PDB entry 5BNX | X-ray diffraction, 2.31 A resolution | chains A and B of the 4 polymer chains in the assembly

== Chain A ==
Molecule: Histone H3.3
Source organism: Homo sapiens
UniProtKB: P84243 (H33_HUMAN); residues 57-135 here correspond to UniProt positions 58-136 (UniProt number = residue number + 1)
Amino-acid sequence (79 residues; row label = number of the first residue in the row):
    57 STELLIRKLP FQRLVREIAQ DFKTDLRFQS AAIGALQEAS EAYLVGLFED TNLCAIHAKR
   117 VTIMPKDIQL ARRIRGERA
Disordered / not traced: 57, 135
UniProt features mapped onto this chain:
  - modified residue: Ser-57 (Phosphoserine), Lys-64 (N6-(2-hydroxyisobutyryl)lysine), Lys-79 (N6,N6,N6-trimethyllysine), Thr-80 (Phosphothreonine), Ser-86 (Phosphoserine), Thr-107 (Phosphothreonine), Lys-115 (N6-acetyllysine), Lys-122 (N6-(2-hydroxyisobutyryl)lysine)
Reported in the primary citation:
  - mutagenesis - R63A/K64A: decreased binding to DNA replication licensing factor MCM2
  - mutagenesis - R63A/K64A: decreased binding to ASF1
  - mutagenesis - R63A/K64A: increased binding to CAF-1
  - mutagenesis - R63A/K64A: decreased stability

== Chain B ==
Molecule: Histone H4
Source organism: Homo sapiens
UniProtKB: P62805 (H4_HUMAN); residues 1-102 here correspond to UniProt positions 2-103 (UniProt number = residue number + 1)
Amino-acid sequence (102 residues; numbered 1 to 102; the number before each row is that of its first residue):
     1 SGRGKGGKGL GKGGAKRHRK VLRDNIQGIT KPAIRRLARR GGVKRISGLI YEETRGVLKV
    61 FLENVIRDAV TYTEHAKRKT VTAMDVVYAL KRQGRTLYGF GG
Disordered / not traced: 1-16
UniProt features mapped onto this chain:
  - DNA-binding region: Lys-16 to Lys-20
  - modified residue: Ser-1 (N-acetylserine), Arg-3 (Asymmetric dimethylarginine), Lys-5 (N6-(2-hydroxyisobutyryl)lysine), Lys-8 (N6-(2-hydroxyisobutyryl)lysine), Lys-12 (N6-(2-hydroxyisobutyryl)lysine), Lys-16 (N6-(2-hydroxyisobutyryl)lysine), Lys-20 (N6,N6,N6-trimethyllysine), Lys-31 (N6-(2-hydroxyisobutyryl)lysine), Lys-44 (N6-(2-hydroxyisobutyryl)lysine), Ser-47 (Phosphoserine), Tyr-51 (Phosphotyrosine), Lys-59 (N6-(2-hydroxyisobutyryl)lysine), Lys-77 (N6-(2-hydroxyisobutyryl)lysine), Lys-79 (N6-(2-hydroxyisobutyryl)lysine), Thr-80 (Phosphothreonine), Tyr-88 (Phosphotyrosine), Lys-91 (N6-(2-hydroxyisobutyryl)lysine)
  - cross-link (Glycyl lysine isopeptide (Lys-Gly)): Lys-12 (interchain with G-Cter in SUMO2), Lys-20 (interchain with G-Cter in SUMO2), Lys-31 (interchain with G-Cter in SUMO2), Lys-59 (interchain with G-Cter in SUMO2), Lys-79 (interchain with G-Cter in SUMO2), Lys-91 (interchain with G-Cter in SUMO2)
Reported in the primary citation:
  - mutagenesis - R35A/R36A: decreased binding to DNA replication licensing factor MCM2

== Interface between chain A and chain B ==
Contacting residue pairs - 86 pairs, chain A then chain B:
  Glu-59(A) with Arg-40(B), hydrogen bond (backbone-side chain)
  Leu-60(A) with Arg-36(B)
  Leu-61(A) with Ala-33(B); Arg-36(B), hydrogen bond (backbone-side chain); Leu-37(B), hydrophobic; Arg-40(B)
  Ile-62(A) with Ile-29(B), hydrophobic
  Arg-63(A) with Arg-36(B)
  Leu-65(A) with Ile-26(B), hydrophobic
  Pro-66(A) with Ile-26(B), hydrophobic
  Phe-67(A) with Leu-62(B), hydrophobic
  Arg-69(A) with Asp-24(B), salt bridge; Ile-26(B)
  Leu-70(A) with Ile-29(B), hydrophobic; Leu-58(B), hydrophobic; Leu-62(B), hydrophobic
  Val-71(A) with Ile-66(B)
  Ile-74(A) with Leu-62(B), hydrophobic; Glu-63(B); Ile-66(B), hydrophobic
  Ala-75(A) with Ile-66(B), hydrophobic
  Phe-78(A) with Glu-63(B); Ile-66(B), hydrophobic; Arg-67(B)
  Lys-79(A) with Val-70(B)
  Asp-81(A) with Lys-79(B)
  Leu-82(A) with Val-70(B), hydrophobic; Lys-79(B); Val-81(B), hydrophobic
  Arg-83(A) with Lys-79(B), hydrogen bond (backbone-backbone); Thr-80(B); Val-81(B), hydrogen bond (backbone-backbone)
  Phe-84(A) with Val-81(B)
  Gln-85(A) with Val-81(B), hydrogen bond (backbone-backbone); Thr-82(B); Ala-83(B), hydrogen bond (side chain-backbone)
  Ala-88(A) with Val-81(B); Thr-82(B); Ala-83(B); Val-86(B), hydrophobic
  Leu-92(A) with Leu-62(B), hydrophobic; Val-65(B), hydrophobic; Val-86(B), hydrophobic
  Ala-95(A) with Leu-90(B), hydrophobic
  Ser-96(A) with Leu-58(B); Phe-61(B); Leu-62(B)
  Tyr-99(A) with Val-57(B), hydrophobic; Phe-61(B), hydrophobic
  Leu-100(A) with Leu-37(B), hydrophobic
  Val-101(A) with Leu-37(B), hydrophobic; Arg-40(B)
  Gly-102(A) with Tyr-98(B)
  Leu-103(A) with Val-57(B), hydrophobic
  Phe-104(A) with Leu-37(B), hydrophobic; Ala-38(B), hydrophobic; Gly-41(B); Val-43(B); Thr-54(B)
  Glu-105(A) with Gly-41(B); Tyr-98(B), hydrogen bond
  Asp-106(A) with Tyr-98(B)
  Thr-107(A) with Val-43(B)
  Asn-108(A) with Gly-42(B); Val-43(B)
  Val-117(A) with Arg-45(B)
  Thr-118(A) with Arg-45(B), hydrogen bond; Ile-46(B); Ser-47(B)
  Ile-119(A) with Val-43(B), hydrophobic; Arg-45(B), hydrogen bond (backbone-backbone); Ile-46(B), hydrophobic; Ser-47(B), hydrogen bond (backbone-backbone); Ile-50(B)
  Met-120(A) with Ser-47(B); Ile-50(B)
  Pro-121(A) with Leu-49(B), hydrophobic; Ile-50(B); Glu-53(B)
  Ile-124(A) with Thr-54(B); Val-57(B), hydrophobic
  Gln-125(A) with Glu-53(B), hydrogen bond
  Arg-128(A) with Val-57(B); Val-60(B)
  Arg-131(A) with Thr-96(B); Tyr-98(B), hydrogen bond
Also at the interface, not in a pair above, chain A (47 interface residues in all): Ala-87, Ala-91, Glu-97, Glu-133
Also at the interface, not in a pair above, chain B (43 interface residues in all): Gly-28, Ile-34, Lys-44, Lys-59, Thr-73, Glu-74

== Summary ==
47 residues of chain A and 43 residues of chain B are in contact, with 12 hydrogen bonds and 1 salt bridge.
Polar contacts include Arg-69(A)/Asp-24(B), Glu-59(A)/Arg-40(B) and Leu-61(A)/Arg-36(B). From the paper:
R63A/K64A of chain A reduce binding to DNA replication licensing factor MCM2; R63A/K64A of chain A reduce
binding to ASF1.
Here chain A is Histone H3.3 and chain B is Histone H4, both from Homo sapiens. Entry 5BNX (Crystal structure
of Human MCM2 HBD and ASF1b chaperoning a histone H3.3-H4 dimer) was determined by X-ray diffraction,
deposited together with 5BNV and 5BO0.
